PDB entry 4EVH | X-ray diffraction, 2.60 A resolution | chain A

Chain A:
Protein: Giardin subunit alpha-1
Organism: Giardia intestinalis
UniProt: P17063 (GIA1_GIAIN); residues 1-295 here = UniProt positions 1-295
Chain sequence (295 residues; row label = number of the first residue in the row):
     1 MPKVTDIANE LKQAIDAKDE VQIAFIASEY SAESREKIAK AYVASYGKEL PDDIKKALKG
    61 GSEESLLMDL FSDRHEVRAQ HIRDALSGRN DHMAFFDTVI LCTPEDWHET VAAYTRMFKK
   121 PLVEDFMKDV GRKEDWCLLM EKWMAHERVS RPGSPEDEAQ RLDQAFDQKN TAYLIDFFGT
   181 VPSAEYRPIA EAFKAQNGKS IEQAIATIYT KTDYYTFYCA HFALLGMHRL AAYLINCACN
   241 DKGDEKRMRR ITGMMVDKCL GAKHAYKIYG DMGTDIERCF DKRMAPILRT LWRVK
Disordered / not traced: 1
Ion coordination: Ca2+ site 1: Lys55, Leu58, Glu64; Ca2+ site 2: Glu63, Asp281
What the authors report for this chain:
  - Ca2+ coordination: Lys55, Leu58, Glu63, Glu64, Asp281

In short:
Lys55, Leu58 and Glu64 form the Ca2+ site 1. Glu63 and Asp281 form the Ca2+ site 2. From the paper: Ca2+
coordination by Lys55, Leu58 and Glu63 among others.
Chain A is Giardin subunit alpha-1 (Giardia intestinalis); the structure, Crystal structure of calcium-bound
alpha-1 giardin, was determined by X-ray diffraction together with 4EVF from the same study.
